Entry 2C9L (X-ray diffraction, 2.25 A resolution); this record covers chains Y and Z of the 4 polymer chains in the assembly.

[Chain Y (and Z)]
Molecule: BZLF1 trans-activator protein
From: Human herpesvirus 4
Notes: fragment: dna-binding and dimerization domain, residues 175-236; chain Z of this document is another copy of the same molecule, construct and numbering; everything in this record applies to it too
UniProt: P03206 (BZLF1_EBV); residue numbers follow UniProt; this construct covers 175-236
Amino-acid sequence (63 residues; each row starts with the number of its first residue):
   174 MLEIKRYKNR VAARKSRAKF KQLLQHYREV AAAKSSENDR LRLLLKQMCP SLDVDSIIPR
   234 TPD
Construct notes: engineered mutation A186 (Ser in P03206), S189 (Cys in P03206)
UniProt features mapped onto this chain:
  - region: K178 to Q195 (Basic motif), L196 to D228 (Leucine-zipper), S229 to D236 (Accessory activation domain)
  - site: R190 (Recognition of methylation)

[Interface between chain Y and chain Z]
Residue-residue contacts (54; chain Y residue first):
  F193(Y) with F193(Z); K194(Z); L197(Z), hydrophobic
  K194(Y) with F193(Z)
  L197(Y) with F193(Z), hydrophobic; L196(Z); L197(Z), hydrophobic; Y200(Z), hydrophobic
  H199(Y) with D236(Z)
  Y200(Y) with L197(Z), hydrophobic; Y200(Z); R201(Z)
  R201(Y) with Y200(Z), hydrogen bond
  V203(Y) with A204(Z), hydrophobic; D236(Z)
  A204(Y) with V203(Z), hydrophobic
  K207(Y) with K207(Z); S208(Z); N211(Z), hydrogen bond (backbone-side chain); T234(Z), hydrogen bond (side chain-backbone); D236(Z), salt bridge
  S208(Y) with K207(Z), hydrogen bond
  E210(Y) with N211(Z), hydrogen bond; R215(Z), salt bridge; I231(Z); P232(Z); R233(Z); T234(Z), hydrogen bond
  N211(Y) with E210(Z), hydrogen bond; N211(Z), hydrogen bond; L214(Z)
  R213(Y) with I230(Z); I231(Z)
  L214(Y) with R215(Z); V227(Z), hydrophobic; I231(Z)
  R215(Y) with E210(Z), salt bridge; L214(Z)
  L217(Y) with L218(Z), hydrophobic
  L218(Y) with L217(Z), hydrophobic; L218(Z), hydrophobic
  M221(Y) with C222(Z), hydrophobic
  C222(Y) with C222(Z), hydrophobic
  L225(Y) with M221(Z), hydrophobic
  I231(Y) with E210(Z); R213(Z); L214(Z), hydrophobic
  P232(Y) with E210(Z)
  R233(Y) with E210(Z)
  T234(Y) with K207(Z), hydrogen bond (backbone-side chain); E210(Z), hydrogen bond
  P235(Y) with K207(Z)
  D236(Y) with H199(Z); K207(Z), salt bridge
Interface residues without a listed pair, chain Y (30 interface residues in all): L196, A206, V227, I230
Interface residues without a listed pair, chain Z (29 interface residues in all): A206, L225

[Summary]
The interface between chain Y and chain Z involves 30 residues on one side and 29 on the other, with 10
hydrogen bonds and 4 salt bridges. Among the polar pairs are K207(Y)-D236(Z), E210(Y)-R215(Z) and
R201(Y)-Y200(Z).
Both chains are BZLF1 trans-activator protein (Human herpesvirus 4). Entry 2C9L (Structure of the Epstein-Barr
virus ZEBRA protein) was determined by X-ray diffraction (same publication as 2C9N).
